Entry 7RKX (electron microscopy, 3.10 A resolution); this record covers chains A and R of the 5 polymer chains in the assembly.

[Chain A]
Protein: Guanine nucleotide-binding protein G(i) subunit alpha-1
Source organism: Homo sapiens
Reference sequence: P63096 (GNAI1_HUMAN); residues 2-354 here = UniProt positions 2-354
Sequence (353 residues; numbered 2 to 354; the number before each row is that of its first residue):
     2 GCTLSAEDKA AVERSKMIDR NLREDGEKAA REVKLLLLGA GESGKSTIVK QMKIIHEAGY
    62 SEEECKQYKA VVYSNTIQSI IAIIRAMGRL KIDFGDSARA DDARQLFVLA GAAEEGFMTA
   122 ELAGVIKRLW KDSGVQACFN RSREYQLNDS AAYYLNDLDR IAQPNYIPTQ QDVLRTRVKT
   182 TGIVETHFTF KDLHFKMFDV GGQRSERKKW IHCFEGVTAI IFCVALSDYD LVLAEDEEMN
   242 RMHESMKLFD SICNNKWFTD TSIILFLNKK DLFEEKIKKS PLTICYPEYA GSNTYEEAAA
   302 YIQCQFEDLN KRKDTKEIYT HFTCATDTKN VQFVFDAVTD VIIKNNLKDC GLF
Disordered / not traced: 59-181, 234-240
Swiss-Prot annotation at these positions:
  - region: Lys35 to Thr48 (G1 motif), Asp173 to Thr181 (G2 motif), Phe196 to Arg205 (G3 motif), Ile265 to Asp272 (G4 motif), Thr324 to Thr329 (G5 motif)
  - binding site (GTP): Glu43 to Thr48, Ser151, Leu175 to Thr181, Asp200 to Gln204, Asn269 to Asp272, Ala326
  - binding site (Mg(2+)): Ser47, Thr181
  - modified residue: Arg178 (ADP-ribosylarginine), Gln204 (Deamidated glutamine), Cys351 (ADP-ribosylcysteine)
  - lipidation: Gly2 (N-myristoyl glycine), Cys3 (S-palmitoyl cysteine)
  - natural variant: Gly40 (G40C: In NEDHISB; G40R: In NEDHISB), Gly45 (G45D: In NEDHISB), Thr48 (T48I: In NEDHISB; T48K: In NEDHISB), Gln52 (Q52P: In NEDHISB), Ser75 (deletion: In NEDHISB; uncertain significance), Gln172 (deletion: In NEDHISB), Asp173 (D173V: In NEDHISB), Glu186 to Phe189 (deletion: In NEDHISB; uncertain significance), Cys224 (C224Y: In NEDHISB), Lys270 (K270N: In NEDHISB; K270R: In NEDHISB), Asp272 (D272G: In NEDHISB), Ala326 (A326P: In NEDHISB), 1 further natural variant entry in UniProt
  - mutagenesis: Gly42 (G42R: Abolishes switch to an activated conformation and dissociation from beta and gamma subunits upon GTP binding. Abolishes interaction with RGS family members), Glu116 (E116L: Enhances interaction (inactive GDP-bound) with RGS14), Gln147 (Q147L: Enhances interaction (inactive GDP-bound) with RGS14), Glu245 (E245L: Enhances interaction (inactive GDP-bound) with RGS14)
From the paper describing this entry:
  - conformationally variable residues (loop rearrangement): Thr324 to Thr327

[Chain R]
Protein: G-protein coupled receptor homolog US27
Source organism: Human cytomegalovirus
Reference sequence: P09703 (US27_HCMVA); residue numbers follow UniProt; this construct covers 1-362
Sequence (382 residues; row label = number of the first residue in the row; numbers below 1 keep their minus sign (Asp-6 is residue -6)):
    -6 DYKDDDDMTT STNNQTLTQV SNMTNHTLNS TEIYQLFEYT RLGVWLMCIV GTFLNVLVIT
    54 TILYYRRKKK SPSDTYICNL AVADLLIVVG LPFFLEYAKH HPKLSREVVC SGLNACFYIC
   114 LFAGVCFLIN LSMDRYCVIV WGVELNRVRN NKRATCWVVI FWILAVLMGM PHYLMYSHTN
   174 NECVGEFANE TSGWFPVFLN TKVNICGYLA PIALMAYTYN RMVRFIINYV GKWHMQTLHV
   234 LLVVVVSFAS FWFPFNLALF LESIRLLAGV YNDTLQNVII FCLYVGQFLA YVRACLNPGI
   294 YILVGTQMRK DMWTTLRVFA CCCVKQEIPY QDIDIELQKD IQRRAKHTKR THYDRKNAPM
   354 ESGEEEFLLS RGAAHHHHHH HH
Disordered / not traced: -6 to 19, 135-147, 184-185, 310-375
Disulfides: Cys103-Cys176
Sequence notes: expression tag (-6 to 0, 363-375)
Swiss-Prot annotation at these positions:
  - glycosylation (N-linked (GlcNAc...) asparagine): Asn7, Asn15, Asn18, Asn22
From the paper describing this entry:
  - conformationally variable residues: Arg128, Tyr294

[Interface between chain A and chain R]
Residue-residue contacts - 18 pairs, chain A then chain R:
  Asp341(A) - Tyr222(R)
  Ile344(A) - Trp134(R)  hydrophobic
  Ile344(A) - Tyr222(R)  hydrophobic
  Asn347(A) - Trp134(R)
  Leu348(A) - Ile219(R)  hydrophobic
  Leu348(A) - Val223(R)  hydrophobic
  Cys351(A) - Arg128(R)
  Cys351(A) - Val131(R)  hydrophobic
  Gly352(A) - Met228(R)
  Gly352(A) - Gln229(R)
  Gly352(A) - Thr230(R)  hydrogen bond (backbone-side chain)
  Leu353(A) - Gln229(R)  hydrogen bond (backbone-side chain)
  Leu353(A) - Thr230(R)
  Leu353(A) - Gln300(R)
  Phe354(A) - Lys61(R)  hydrogen bond (backbone-side chain)
  Phe354(A) - Thr230(R)
  Phe354(A) - Val233(R)  hydrophobic
  Phe354(A) - Gln300(R)
Interface residues without a listed pair, chain R (14 interface residues in all): Ile70, Met301

[In short]
8 residues of chain A and 14 residues of chain R are in contact, with 3 hydrogen bonds. Polar contacts include
Gly352(A)-Thr230(R), Leu353(A)-Gln229(R) and Phe354(A)-Lys61(R). From UniProt: 24 GTP-binding residues,
Mg2+-binding residues Ser47(A) and Thr181(A) and 4 mutagenesis sites on chain A. From the paper:
conformational variability at Thr324(A) and Arg128(R) among others.
Chain A is Guanine nucleotide-binding protein G(i) subunit alpha-1 (Homo sapiens) and chain R is G-protein
coupled receptor homolog US27 (Human cytomegalovirus); the structure, Structure of US27-Gi-scFv16 in CL-state,
was determined by electron microscopy, deposited together with 7RKF, 7RKM, 7RKN and 7RKY.
